Entry 3NIC (X-ray diffraction, 2.80 A resolution); this record covers chains A and H of the 4 polymer chains in the assembly.

[Chain A (and H)]
Protein: Eco29kIR
Source organism: Escherichia coli
Notes: EC 3.1.21.4; chain H of this document is another copy of the same molecule, construct and numbering; everything in this record applies to it too
Reference sequence: Q46944 (Q46944_ECOLX); numbering as in UniProt (aligned over 2-214)
Amino-acid sequence (235 residues; each row starts with the number of its first residue; numbers below 1 keep their minus sign (Met-20 is residue -20)):
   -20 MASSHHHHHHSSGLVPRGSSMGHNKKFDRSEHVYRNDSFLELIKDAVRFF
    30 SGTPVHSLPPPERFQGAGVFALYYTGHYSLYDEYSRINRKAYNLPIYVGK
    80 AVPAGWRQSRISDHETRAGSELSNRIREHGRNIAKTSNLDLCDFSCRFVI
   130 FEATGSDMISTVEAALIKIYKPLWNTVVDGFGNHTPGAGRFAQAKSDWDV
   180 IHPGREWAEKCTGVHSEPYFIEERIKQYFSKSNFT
Unresolved in the structure: -20 to 1, 212-214 (chain H: -20 to 1, 211-214)
Sequence notes: expression tag (-20 to 1); engineered mutation Phe49 (Tyr in Q46944), Lys69 (Leu in Q46944)
Reported in the primary citation:
  - catalytic residues: Tyr76, Asn154 (proposed by the authors, not directly observed)
  - catalytic residues: Arg104, His108 (by similarity / conservation)
  - mutagenesis - L69K: increased expression

[Chain A / chain H interface]
Residue-residue contacts (116; chain A residue first):
  His2(A) with Val34(H); His35(H); Ser36(H), hydrogen bond; Pro40(H); Tyr71(H)
  Asn3(A) with Val34(H), hydrogen bond (backbone-backbone); His35(H), hydrogen bond (backbone-side chain)
  Phe6(A) with His35(H); Glu41(H); Phe43(H), hydrophobic; Phe127(H), hydrophobic
  Arg8(A) with Gln44(H), hydrogen bond (side chain-backbone); Ile129(H); Glu131(H), salt bridge
  Glu10(A) with Phe28(H); Thr32(H); Pro33(H)
  His11(A) with Pro33(H); Phe127(H), hydrogen bond (side chain-backbone); Val128(H); Ile129(H), hydrogen bond (backbone-backbone)
  Val12(A) with Phe28(H); Ile129(H); Glu131(H)
  Tyr13(A) with Leu21(H), hydrogen bond (side chain-backbone); Asp24(H), hydrogen bond; Ala25(H), hydrogen bond (side chain-backbone); Phe28(H), hydrophobic; Val128(H), hydrophobic; Ile129(H), hydrogen bond (backbone-backbone); Phe130(H), hydrophobic; Met137(H), hydrophobic
  Arg14(A) with Glu131(H), salt bridge
  Asn15(A) with Leu21(H); Asp24(H), hydrogen bond
  Ser17(A) with Leu21(H)
  Phe18(A) with Phe18(H), hydrophobic; Leu21(H), hydrophobic; Thr133(H); Met137(H), hydrophobic
  Leu21(A) with Tyr13(H); Asn15(H); Ser17(H); Phe18(H), hydrophobic
  Asp24(A) with Tyr13(H), hydrogen bond
  Ala25(A) with Tyr13(H), hydrogen bond (backbone-side chain)
  Phe28(A) with Glu10(H); His11(H); Val12(H); Tyr13(H), hydrophobic
  Thr32(A) with Glu10(H)
  Pro33(A) with Glu10(H); His11(H)
  Val34(A) with His2(H)
  His35(A) with His2(H); Lys5(H); Phe6(H); His11(H)
  Ser36(A) with His2(H), hydrogen bond
  Pro40(A) with His2(H)
  Glu41(A) with Phe6(H)
  Phe43(A) with Phe6(H), hydrophobic
  Gln44(A) with Arg8(H), hydrogen bond (backbone-side chain)
  Trp85(A) with Ser139(H); Ala143(H)
  Arg86(A) with Ile146(H); Asp158(H), salt bridge
  Gln87(A) with Asn154(H); Thr155(H); Asp158(H)
  Ser88(A) with Lys147(H); Lys150(H), hydrogen bond (backbone-side chain)
  Arg89(A) with Thr155(H), hydrogen bond (side chain-backbone)
  Phe127(A) with Phe6(H), hydrophobic; His11(H), hydrogen bond (backbone-side chain)
  Val128(A) with His11(H); Tyr13(H), hydrophobic
  Ile129(A) with Arg8(H); His11(H), hydrogen bond (backbone-backbone); Val12(H); Tyr13(H), hydrogen bond (backbone-backbone)
  Phe130(A) with Tyr13(H), hydrophobic
  Glu131(A) with Arg8(H), salt bridge; Val12(H); Tyr13(H)
  Thr133(A) with Asn15(H), hydrogen bond (side chain-backbone); Asp16(H), hydrogen bond
  Gly134(A) with Asn15(H), hydrogen bond (backbone-backbone)
  Asp136(A) with Phe18(H); Leu19(H); Ile22(H); Thr140(H)
  Met137(A) with Tyr13(H), hydrophobic; Asn15(H); Phe18(H), hydrophobic
  Ser139(A) with Ser139(H); Thr140(H)
  Thr140(A) with Asp136(H)
  Ala143(A) with Asp136(H)
  Lys150(A) with Ser88(H), hydrogen bond
  Asn154(A) with Arg86(H); Gln87(H)
  Thr155(A) with Gln87(H)
  Asp158(A) with Arg86(H), salt bridge; Gln87(H)
  Gly168(A) with Arg169(H); Ala171(H), hydrogen bond (backbone-backbone); Gln172(H), hydrogen bond (backbone-backbone)
  Arg169(A) with Gly168(H); Arg169(H); Gln172(H)
  Phe170(A) with Phe170(H), hydrophobic; Ala171(H), hydrophobic
  Ala171(A) with Gly168(H), hydrogen bond (backbone-backbone)
  Gln172(A) with Gly168(H), hydrogen bond (backbone-backbone); Arg169(H)
Also at the interface, not in a pair above, chain A (60 interface residues in all): Lys5, Leu19, Ile22, Pro39, Ser91, Ala144, Ile146, Lys147, Val156
Also at the interface, not in a pair above, chain H (56 interface residues in all): Ser124, Gly134, Val156

[Summary]
60 residues of chain A face 56 of chain H across their interface, with 28 hydrogen bonds and 5 salt bridges.
Polar pairs include Arg8(A)-Glu131(H), Arg14(A)-Glu131(H) and Arg86(A)-Asp158(H). The paper reports catalytic
residues Tyr76(A), Asn154(A) and Arg104(A) among others; L69K of chain A increases expression.
Both chains are Eco29kIR (Escherichia coli). Entry 3NIC (DNA binding and cleavage by the GIY-YIG endonuclease
R.Eco29kI inactive variant Y49F) was determined by X-ray diffraction (same publication as 3MX4).
